PDB entry 3PF1 | X-ray diffraction, 2.70 A resolution | chain A

[Chain A]
Name: Long-chain fatty acid transport protein
Source organism: Escherichia coli
Notes: fragment: mature form
UniProtKB: P10384 (FADL_ECOLI); residues 1-421 here correspond to UniProt positions 26-446 (UniProt number = residue number + 25)
Amino-acid sequence (424 residues; numbered 1 to 424; the number before each row is that of its first residue):
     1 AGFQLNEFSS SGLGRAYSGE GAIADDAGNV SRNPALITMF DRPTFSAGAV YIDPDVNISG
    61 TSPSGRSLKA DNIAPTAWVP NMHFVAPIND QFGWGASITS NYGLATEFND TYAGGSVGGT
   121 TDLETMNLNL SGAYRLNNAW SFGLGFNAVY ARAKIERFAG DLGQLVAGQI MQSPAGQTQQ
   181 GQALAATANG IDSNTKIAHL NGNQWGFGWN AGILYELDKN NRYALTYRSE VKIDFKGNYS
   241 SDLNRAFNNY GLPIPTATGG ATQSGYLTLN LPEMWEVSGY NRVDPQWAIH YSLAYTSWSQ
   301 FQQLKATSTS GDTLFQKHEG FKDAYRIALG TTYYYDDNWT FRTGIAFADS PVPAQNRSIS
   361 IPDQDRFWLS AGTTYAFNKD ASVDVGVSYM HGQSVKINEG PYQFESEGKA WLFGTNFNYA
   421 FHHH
Sequence notes: engineered mutation A348 (Asp373 in P10384); expression tag (422-424)
What the authors report for this chain:
  - mutagenesis - D323A: abolished growth in response to palmitate

[Summary]
The paper reports that D323A abolishes growth in response to palmitate.
Chain A is Long-chain fatty acid transport protein (Escherichia coli); the structure, E. coli FadL Asp348Ala
mutant, was determined by X-ray diffraction (same publication as 3PGR, 3PGS, 3PGU, 2R89 and 2R8A).
